Entry 7Q55 (electron microscopy, 5.70 A resolution (low resolution: residue-level contacts below are approximate; hydrogen-bond / salt-bridge calls are withheld)); this record covers chains H and K of the 16 polymer chains in the assembly.

[Chain H]
Name: Glyceraldehyde-3-phosphate dehydrogenase A, chloroplastic
Source organism: Spinacia oleracea
Notes: EC 1.2.1.13
Reference sequence: P19866 (G3PA_SPIOL); the construct lacks a stretch of the UniProt sequence and is renumbered around it, so the offset changes along the chain: -65 to 18 = UniProt 1-84; 19-34 = UniProt 87-102; 36-60 = UniProt 103-127; 61-122 = UniProt 129-190; 2 more segments
Sequence (402 residues; row label = number of the first residue in the row; note: 2 numbers in that range are skipped by the numbering (no residue carries them; nothing is unmodelled there); a row labelled like 18A-18B holds insertion residues (18A, then the next letters in order); numbers below 1 keep their minus sign (Met-65 is residue -65); X marks 1 residue of unknown identity (built as UNK)):
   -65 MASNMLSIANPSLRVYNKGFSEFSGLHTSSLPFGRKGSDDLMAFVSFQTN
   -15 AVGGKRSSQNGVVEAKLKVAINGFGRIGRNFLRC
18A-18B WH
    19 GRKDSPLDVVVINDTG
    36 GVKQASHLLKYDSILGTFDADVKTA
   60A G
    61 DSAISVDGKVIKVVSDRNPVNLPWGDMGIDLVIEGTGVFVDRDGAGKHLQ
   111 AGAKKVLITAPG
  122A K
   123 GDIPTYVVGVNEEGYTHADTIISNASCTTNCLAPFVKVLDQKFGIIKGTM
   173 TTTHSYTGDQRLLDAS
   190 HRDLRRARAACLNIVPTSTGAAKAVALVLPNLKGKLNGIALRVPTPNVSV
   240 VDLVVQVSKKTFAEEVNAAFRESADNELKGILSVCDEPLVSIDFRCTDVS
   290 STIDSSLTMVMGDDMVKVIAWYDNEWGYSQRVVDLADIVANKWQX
Disordered / not traced: -65 to -1
Construct notes: insertion (334)
Residues lining bound ligands: NAD (nicotinamide-adenine-dinucleotide): Asn6, Gly7, Phe8, Gly9, Arg10, Ile11, Arg13, Asn31, Asp32, Thr33, Asp76, Arg77, Glu94, Gly95, Thr96, Gly97, Thr119, Ala120, Ser148, Cys149, Thr150, His176, Gly180, Arg231, Asn313, Tyr317
UniProt features mapped onto this chain:
  - active site: Cys149 (Nucleophile)
  - binding site (NADP(+)): Arg10, Ile11, Asp32, Arg77, Asn313
  - binding site (D-glyceraldehyde 3-phosphate): Ser148 to Thr150, Thr179, Arg195, Thr208, Gly209, Arg231
  - site: His176 (Activates thiol group during catalysis)

[Chain K]
Name: Glyceraldehyde-3-phosphate dehydrogenase B, chloroplastic
Source organism: Spinacia oleracea
Notes: EC 1.2.1.13
Reference sequence: P12860 (G3PB_SPIOL); the construct lacks a stretch of the UniProt sequence and is renumbered around it, so the offset changes along the chain: -83 to 18 = UniProt 1-102; 19-34 = UniProt 105-120; 36-60 = UniProt 121-145; 61-122 = UniProt 147-208; 4 more segments
Sequence (451 residues; each row starts with the number of its first residue; note: 2 numbers in that range are skipped by the numbering (no residue carries them; nothing is unmodelled there); a row labelled like 18A-18B holds insertion residues (18A, then the next letters in order); numbers below 1 keep their minus sign (Met-83 is residue -83)):
   -83 MASHAALAPSRIPASTRLASKASQQYSFLTQCSFKRLDVADFSGLRSSNS
   -33 VTFTREASFHDVIAAQLTTKPTGAAPVRGETVAKLKVAINGFGRIGRNFL
    17 RC
18A-18B WH
    19 GRKDSPLDVVVVNDSG
    36 GVKSATHLLKYDSILGTFKADVKII
   60A D
    61 NETFSIDGKPIKVVSNRDPLKLPWAELGIDIVIEGTGVFVDGPGAGKHIQ
   111 AGAKKVIITAPA
  122A K
   123 G
  123A S
   124 DIPTYVVGVNEKDYGH
  139A D
   140 VANIISNASCTTNCLAPFVKVLDEELGIVKGTMTTTHSYTGDQRLLDAS
   190 HRDLRRARAAALNIVPTSTGAAKAVSLVLPQLKGKLNGIALRVPTPNVSV
   240 VDLVVNIEK
  248A V
   249 GVTAEDVNNAFRKAAAGPLKGVLDVCDIPLVSVDFRCSDFSSTIDSSLTM
   299 VMGGDMVKVVAWYDNEWGYSQRVVDLADLVANKWPGLEGSVASGDPLEDF
   349 CKDNPADEECKLYE
Disordered / not traced: -83 to -1
Cystine bridges: Cys349-Cys358
Residues lining bound ligands:
  - NAD (nicotinamide-adenine-dinucleotide), molecule 1: Asn6, Gly7, Phe8, Gly9, Arg10, Ile11, Asn31, Asp32, Asn76, Arg77, Gly95, Thr96, Gly97, Thr119, Ala120, Pro121, Cys149, His176, Thr179, Asn313, Glu314, Tyr317
  - NAD, molecule 2: Glu356, Tyr361, Glu362
UniProt features mapped onto this chain:
  - active site: Cys149 (Nucleophile)
  - binding site (NADP(+)): Arg10, Ile11, Asp32, Arg77, Asn313
  - binding site (D-glyceraldehyde 3-phosphate): Ser148 to Thr150, Thr179, Arg195, Thr208, Gly209, Arg231
  - site: His176 (Activates thiol group during catalysis)
Reported in the primary citation:
  - binding site for NAD: Glu356
  - catalytic residues: Cys149 (citing earlier work)

[How chain H and chain K interact]
Pairs across the interface - 9 pairs, chain H then chain K:
  Thr33(H) with Pro344(K)
  Gly34(H) with Pro344(K)
  Gly36(H) with Asp343(K); Pro344(K)
  Val37(H) with Asp343(K)
  Lys38(H) with Asp343(K)
  Asp61(H) with Asp343(K)
  Ser75(H) with Pro344(K)
  Arg77(H) with Cys349(K)
Other interface residues (no listed pair), chain K (5 interface residues in all): Ser341, Asn352

[In short]
8 residues of chain H face 5 of chain K across their interface. Bound to chain H: NAD. Chain K binds NAD. From
the paper: the catalytic residue Cys149(K); a binding site for NAD at Glu356(K).
Chain H is Glyceraldehyde-3-phosphate dehydrogenase A, chloroplastic and chain K is Glyceraldehyde-3-phosphate
dehydrogenase B, chloroplastic, both from Spinacia oleracea; the structure, Single Particle Cryo-EM structure
of photosynthetic A8B8 glyceraldehyde-3-phosphate dehydrogenase hexadecamer (major conformer) from Spinacia
oleracia, was determined by electron microscopy (same publication as 7Q53, 7Q54, 7Q56 and 7Q57).
